PDB entry 6BYG | X-ray diffraction, 2.00 A resolution | chains A and B

# Chain A (and B)
Name: Beta-mannosidase
From: Xanthomonas axonopodis pv. citri (strain 306)
Notes: chain B of this document is another copy of the same molecule, construct and numbering; everything in this record applies to it too
Reference sequence: Q8PI23 (Q8PI23_XANAC); residues 32-888 here = UniProt positions 32-888
Amino-acid sequence (860 residues; row label = number of the first residue in the row):
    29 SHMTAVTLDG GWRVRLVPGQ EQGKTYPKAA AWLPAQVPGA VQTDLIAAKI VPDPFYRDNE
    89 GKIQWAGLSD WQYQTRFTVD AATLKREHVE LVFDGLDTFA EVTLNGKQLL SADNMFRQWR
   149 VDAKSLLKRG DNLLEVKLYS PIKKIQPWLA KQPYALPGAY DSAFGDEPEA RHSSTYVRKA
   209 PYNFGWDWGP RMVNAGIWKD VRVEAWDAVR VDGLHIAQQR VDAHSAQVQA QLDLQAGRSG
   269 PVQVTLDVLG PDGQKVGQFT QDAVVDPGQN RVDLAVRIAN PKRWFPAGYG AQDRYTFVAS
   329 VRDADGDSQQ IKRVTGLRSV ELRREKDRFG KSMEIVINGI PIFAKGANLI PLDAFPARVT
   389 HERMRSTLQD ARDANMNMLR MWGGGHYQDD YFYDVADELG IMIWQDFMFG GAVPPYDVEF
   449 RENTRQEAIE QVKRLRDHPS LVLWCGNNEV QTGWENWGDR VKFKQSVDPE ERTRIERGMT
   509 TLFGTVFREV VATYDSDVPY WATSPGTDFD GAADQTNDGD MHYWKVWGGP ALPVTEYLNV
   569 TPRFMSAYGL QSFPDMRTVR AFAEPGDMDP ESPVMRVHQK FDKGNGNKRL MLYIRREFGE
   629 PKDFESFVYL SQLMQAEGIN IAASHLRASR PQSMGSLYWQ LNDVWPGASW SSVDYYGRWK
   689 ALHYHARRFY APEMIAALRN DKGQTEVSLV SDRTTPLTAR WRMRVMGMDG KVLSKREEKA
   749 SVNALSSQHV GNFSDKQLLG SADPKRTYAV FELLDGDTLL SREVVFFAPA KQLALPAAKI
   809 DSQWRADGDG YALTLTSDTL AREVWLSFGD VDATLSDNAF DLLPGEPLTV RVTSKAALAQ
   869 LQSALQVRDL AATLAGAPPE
Unresolved in the structure: 885-888 (chain B: 333-334)
Construct notes: expression tag (29-31); engineered mutation Ala575 (Glu in Q8PI23)
Residues lining bound ligands: beta-D-mannopyranose (BMA): Trp214, Asp215, Trp216, Trp410, Asn476, Glu477, His550, Trp552, Ala575, Trp667, Trp678
What the authors report for this chain:
  - mutagenesis - G439C, E477A, G556Y, E575A: abolished catalytic activity on beta-mannan polysaccharide
  - mutagenesis - E477A, E575A: abolished catalytic activity on 4-nitrophenyl-p-mannopyranoside
  - binding site for beta-D-mannopyranose: Asp215, Trp410, Asn476, Glu477
  - specificity-determining residues: Gly439, Gly556
  - mutagenesis - G439C, G556Y: decreased catalytic activity on pNP-beta-Man

# Interface between chain A and chain B
Contacting residue pairs (60):
  Arg248(A) - Asp294(B)  hydrogen bond (side chain-backbone)
  Arg248(A) - Pro295(B)  hydrogen bond (side chain-backbone)
  Arg248(A) - Gly296(B)
  Arg248(A) - Gln297(B)  hydrogen bond (side chain-backbone)
  His252(A) - Ser267(B)  hydrogen bond
  His252(A) - Asp294(B)  salt bridge
  Ser253(A) - Asp294(B)  hydrogen bond
  Gln255(A) - Asp294(B)  hydrogen bond
  Gln255(A) - Asn298(B)  hydrogen bond
  Gln257(A) - Asp301(B)  hydrogen bond
  Ser267(A) - His252(B)  hydrogen bond
  Ser267(A) - Arg305(B)
  Val292(A) - Arg305(B)
  Asp294(A) - Arg248(B)
  Asp294(A) - His252(B)  salt bridge
  Asp294(A) - Ser253(B)  hydrogen bond
  Asp294(A) - Gln255(B)  hydrogen bond
  Asp294(A) - Arg305(B)  salt bridge
  Pro295(A) - Arg248(B)  hydrogen bond (backbone-side chain)
  Gly296(A) - Arg248(B)
  Gln297(A) - Arg248(B)  hydrogen bond (backbone-side chain)
  Asn298(A) - Arg248(B)
  Asn298(A) - Gln255(B)  hydrogen bond
  Asp301(A) - Gln257(B)
  Arg305(A) - Ser267(B)
  Arg305(A) - Val292(B)
  Arg305(A) - Asp294(B)  salt bridge
  Lys354(A) - Glu447(B)  salt bridge
  Val446(A) - Asp538(B)
  Glu447(A) - Lys354(B)  salt bridge
  Arg449(A) - Asp538(B)  salt bridge
  Gln479(A) - Arg505(B)
  Glu483(A) - Arg505(B)  salt bridge
  Lys492(A) - Glu498(B)  salt bridge
  Pro497(A) - Arg500(B)
  Glu498(A) - Lys492(B)  salt bridge
  Glu498(A) - Arg500(B)  salt bridge
  Arg500(A) - Pro497(B)
  Arg500(A) - Glu498(B)  salt bridge
  Arg500(A) - Thr501(B)  hydrogen bond
  Thr501(A) - Arg500(B)  hydrogen bond
  Thr501(A) - Glu504(B)  hydrogen bond
  Glu504(A) - Thr501(B)  hydrogen bond
  Arg505(A) - Gln479(B)
  Arg505(A) - Glu483(B)  salt bridge
  Arg505(A) - Phe537(B)  hydrogen bond (side chain-backbone)
  Arg505(A) - Gly539(B)
  Thr508(A) - Thr508(B)
  Gly512(A) - Thr513(B)
  Thr513(A) - Gly512(B)
  Thr513(A) - Thr513(B)  hydrogen bond
  Thr513(A) - Arg516(B)
  Arg516(A) - Thr513(B)
  Arg516(A) - Glu517(B)
  Glu517(A) - Arg516(B)
  Phe537(A) - Arg505(B)
  Asp538(A) - Val446(B)
  Asp538(A) - Arg449(B)  salt bridge
  Gly539(A) - Arg505(B)
  Ala540(A) - Arg505(B)
Also at the interface, not in a pair above, chain A (39 interface residues in all): Val293, Thr509, Ala520
Also at the interface, not in a pair above, chain B (39 interface residues in all): Lys359, Thr509, Ala520, Ala540

# Overview
Chain A and chain B each contribute 39 residues to their interface, with 20 hydrogen bonds and 14 salt
bridges. Polar pairs include His252(A)-Asp294(B), Asp294(A)-Arg305(B) and Lys354(A)-Glu447(B). The paper
reports a binding site for beta-D-mannopyranose at Asp215(A), Trp410(A) and Asn476(A) among others; G439C,
E477A and G556Y of chain A, among others, abolish catalytic activity on beta-mannan polysaccharide.
Both chains are Beta-mannosidase (Xanthomonas axonopodis pv. citri (strain 306)). Entry 6BYG (Crystal
structure of the nucleophile mutant (E575A) of the GH2 exo-beta-mannanase from Xanthomonas axonopodis pv.
citri) was determined by X-ray diffraction, deposited together with 6BYC and 6BYE.
